7TS0 - chains P and A of the 6 polymer chains in the assembly; structure by electron microscopy, 2.80 A resolution.

[Chain P]
Name: Corticotropin-releasing factor receptor 2, Human corticotropin releasing factor receptor 2
Organism: Homo sapiens
UniProt: Q13324 (CRFR2_HUMAN); residues 2-388 carry their UniProt numbers (387 of 560 residues fall inside the UniProt entry; the rest is not from it)
Sequence (560 residues; numbered 2 to 561; the number before each row is that of its first residue):
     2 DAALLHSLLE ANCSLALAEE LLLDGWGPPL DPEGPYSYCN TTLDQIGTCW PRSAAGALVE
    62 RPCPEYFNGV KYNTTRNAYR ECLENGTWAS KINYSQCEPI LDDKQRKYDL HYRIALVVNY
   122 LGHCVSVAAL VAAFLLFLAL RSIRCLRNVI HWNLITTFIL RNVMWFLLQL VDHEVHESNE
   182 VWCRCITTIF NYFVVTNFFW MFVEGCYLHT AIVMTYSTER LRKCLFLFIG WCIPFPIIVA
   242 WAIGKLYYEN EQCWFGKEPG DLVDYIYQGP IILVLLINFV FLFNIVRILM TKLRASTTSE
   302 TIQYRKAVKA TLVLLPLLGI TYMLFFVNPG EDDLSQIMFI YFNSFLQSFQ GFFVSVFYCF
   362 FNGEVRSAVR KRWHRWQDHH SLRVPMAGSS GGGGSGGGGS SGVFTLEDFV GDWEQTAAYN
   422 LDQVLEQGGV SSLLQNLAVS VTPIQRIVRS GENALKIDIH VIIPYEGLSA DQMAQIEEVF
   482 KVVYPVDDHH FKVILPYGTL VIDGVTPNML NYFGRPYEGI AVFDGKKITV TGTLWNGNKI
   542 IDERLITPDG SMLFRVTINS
Disordered / not traced: 2-63, 74-97, 384-561
Disulfides: Cys64-Cys98, Cys184-Cys254
Curated features (UniProtKB/Swiss-Prot):
  - glycosylation (N-linked (GlcNAc...) asparagine): Asn13, Asn41, Asn74, Asn86, Asn94
Reported in the primary citation:
  - mutagenesis - R148A, H152A, E205A, L209A, T216A, Y217A, S218A, E220A, R223A, K258A, L290A, K293A, L294A, K307A: decreased signaling with Dominant negative Go alpha subunit (chain A)
  - contacts within the chain: Thr216-Arg223 (hydrogen bond), Ser218-Arg223 (hydrogen bond)
  - conformationally variable residues (loop rearrangement): Arg223
  - mutagenesis - I289A, S297A: abolished signaling with Dominant negative Go alpha subunit (chain A)
  - mutagenesis - V314A, Y359A: abolished signaling
  - mutagenesis - R148A, H152A, E205A, L209A, K293A, L294A, S297A, K307A, L315A: decreased signaling
  - mutagenesis - E220A, K258A: unchanged signaling in response to Gs
  - mutagenesis - Y217A: abolished signaling in response to Gs
  - mutagenesis - V214A, R221A, L222A, V314A, Y359A: decreased signaling in response to Gs

[Chain A]
Name: Dominant negative Go alpha subunit
Organism: Homo sapiens
Sequence (353 residues; row label = number of the first residue in the row; note: 1 number in that range is skipped by the numbering (no residue carries it; nothing is unmodelled there)):
     1 MGCTLSAEDK AAVERSKMID RNLREDGEKA AKDVKLLLLG AGESGKSTIV KQMKI
    57 IHEAGYSEEE CKQYKAVVYS NTIQSIIAII RAMGRLKIDF GDSARADDAR QLFVLAGAAE
   117 EGFMTAELAG VIKRLWKDSG VQACFNRSRE YQLNDSAAYY LNDLDRIAQP NYIPTQQDVL
   177 RTRVKTTGIV ETHFTFKNLH FRLFDVGAQR DERRKWIHCF EDVTAIIFCV ALSGYDQVLH
   237 EDETTNRMQE SLNLFKSICN NKFFIDTSII LFLNKKDLFG EKIKKSPLTI CFPEYTGPNT
   297 YEDAAAYIQA QFESKNRSPN KEIYCHMTCS TDTNNIQVVF DAVTDIIIAN NLRGCGLY
Disordered / not traced: 1-2, 57-181, 204-205

[How chain P and chain A interact]
Contacting residue pairs (14):
  Leu209(P) - Cys351(A)  hydrophobic
  Ala212(P) - Asn347(A)
  Ile213(P) - Cys351(A)  hydrophobic
  Ile213(P) - Leu353(A)  hydrophobic
  Thr219(P) - Glu28(A)  hydrogen bond
  Arg221(P) - Arg24(A)
  Ile286(P) - Leu353(A)  hydrophobic
  Lys293(P) - Asp341(A)  salt bridge
  Lys293(P) - Ile344(A)
  Lys293(P) - Leu348(A)
  Ser297(P) - Tyr354(A)  hydrogen bond
  Lys307(P) - Leu353(A)
  Lys307(P) - Tyr354(A)
  Leu315(P) - Leu353(A)  hydrophobic
Interface residues without a listed pair, chain P (14 interface residues in all): Arg148, Ile289, Leu290, Ala311
Interface residues without a listed pair, chain A (11 interface residues in all): Glu318, Ala345
From the paper, about this interface:
  - specific contacts: Ile213(P)-Leu353(A) (hydrophobic contact), Ile286(P)-Leu353(A) (hydrophobic contact), Lys293(P)-Asp341(A) (hydrogen bond), Ser297(P)-Tyr354(A) (hydrogen bond), Leu315(P)-Leu353(A), Cys351(A)-Leu209(P), Cys351(A)-Ile213(P), Tyr354(A)-Lys293(P)
  - interface residues, chain A: Arg24(A), Glu28(A)

[In short]
The interface between chain P and chain A involves 14 residues on one side and 11 on the other, with 2
hydrogen bonds and 1 salt bridge. Polar pairs include Lys293(P)-Asp341(A), Thr219(P)-Glu28(A) and
Ser297(P)-Tyr354(A). The authors report hydrophobic contacts between Ile213(P) and Leu353(A) and Ile286(P) and
Leu353(A); hydrogen bonds between Lys293(P) and Asp341(A) and Ser297(P) and Tyr354(A); contacts between
Leu315(P) and Leu353(A), Cys351(A) and Leu209(P) and Cys351(A) and Ile213(P) among others. The paper reports
that R148A, H152A and E205A of chain P, among others, reduce signaling with Dominant negative Go alpha subunit
(chain A); interface residues Arg24(A) and Glu28(A); 22 substitutions were tested in all.
Here chain P is Corticotropin-releasing factor receptor 2, Human corticotropin releasing factor receptor 2 and
chain A is Dominant negative Go alpha subunit, both from Homo sapiens. Entry 7TS0 (Cryo-EM structure of
corticotropin releasing factor receptor 2 bound to Urocortin 1 and coupled with heterotrimeric ...) was
determined by electron microscopy (same publication as 7TRY).
